6QM7 - chains C and D of the 28 polymer chains in the assembly; structure by electron microscopy, 2.80 A resolution.

Chain C:
Molecule: Proteasome alpha3 chain
From: Leishmania tarentolae
Chain sequence (285 residues; numbered 1 to 285; the number before each row is that of its first residue):
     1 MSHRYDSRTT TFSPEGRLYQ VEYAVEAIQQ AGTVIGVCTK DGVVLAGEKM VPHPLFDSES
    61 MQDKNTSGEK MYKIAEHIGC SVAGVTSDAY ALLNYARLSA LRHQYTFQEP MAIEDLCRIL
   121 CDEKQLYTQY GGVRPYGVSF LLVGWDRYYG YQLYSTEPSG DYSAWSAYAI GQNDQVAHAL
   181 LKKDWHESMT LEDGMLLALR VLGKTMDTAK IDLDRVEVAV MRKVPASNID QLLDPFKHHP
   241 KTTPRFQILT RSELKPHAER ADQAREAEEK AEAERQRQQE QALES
Unresolved in the structure: 1, 278-285

Chain D:
Molecule: Proteasome alpha4 chain
From: Leishmania tarentolae
Chain sequence (248 residues; row label = number of the first residue in the row):
     1 MSYDRAITVF SPDGHLFQVE YAQEAVKKGL AAVGVLGSDS VVIAVEKKSA VKLQDSRTIR
    61 KIYKVDANIY LAFAGLSADA RVLINKAQLE CQRFSLNYED TMDVDMLVRY VAGVQQKSTQ
   121 SGGSRPFGVA TVIGGFNEDG KPHLWKTDPS GMCSAWRAVA IGRHDQTVIE YMEKSYKDGM
   181 SRDECVHFAI KSLLEVVESG SRNIELLVLQ YKEARYLTEE ELQKFVVEVE KEREEEAAAK
   241 KKRQAEQE
Unresolved in the structure: 1, 241-248

Chain C / chain D interface:
Contacting residue pairs - 72 pairs, chain C then chain D:
  His3(C) - Arg5(D)  hydrogen bond (backbone-side chain)
  Asp6(C) - Tyr3(D)  hydrogen bond
  Asp6(C) - Arg5(D)  salt bridge
  Arg8(C) - Arg5(D)
  Thr10(C) - Ile7(D)
  Thr10(C) - Gly123(D)
  Thr10(C) - Arg125(D)
  Thr11(C) - Ile7(D)
  Thr11(C) - Gln18(D)
  Phe12(C) - Gln18(D)  hydrogen bond (backbone-side chain)
  Phe12(C) - Tyr21(D)  hydrophobic
  Phe12(C) - Ala22(D)  hydrophobic
  Phe12(C) - Leu76(D)  hydrophobic
  Phe12(C) - Arg125(D)
  Phe12(C) - Pro126(D)
  Phe12(C) - Gly128(D)
  Ser13(C) - Tyr21(D)
  Pro14(C) - Tyr21(D)  hydrophobic
  Pro14(C) - Glu24(D)
  Glu15(C) - Glu24(D)
  Glu15(C) - Lys28(D)  hydrogen bond (backbone-side chain)
  Gly16(C) - Tyr21(D)
  Gly16(C) - Glu24(D)
  Gly16(C) - Ala25(D)
  Leu18(C) - Arg125(D)
  Glu114(C) - Arg57(D)  salt bridge
  Arg118(C) - Arg81(D)
  Arg118(C) - Asn85(D)
  Cys121(C) - Arg81(D)
  Asp122(C) - Arg81(D)  salt bridge
  Asp122(C) - Val82(D)
  Asp122(C) - Asn85(D)
  Gln125(C) - Ala78(D)
  Gln125(C) - Asp79(D)  hydrogen bond
  Gln125(C) - Val82(D)
  Gln125(C) - Arg125(D)
  Thr128(C) - Arg125(D)  hydrogen bond (backbone-side chain)
  Gln129(C) - Gly123(D)
  Gln129(C) - Ser124(D)
  Gln129(C) - Arg125(D)  hydrogen bond (backbone-backbone)
  Gln129(C) - Pro126(D)
  Gln129(C) - Phe127(D)
  Tyr130(C) - Gly123(D)
  Tyr130(C) - Ser124(D)
  Gly131(C) - Tyr3(D)
  Gly131(C) - Gly123(D)  hydrogen bond (backbone-backbone)
  Gly132(C) - Tyr3(D)
  Tyr149(C) - Arg57(D)
  Gln152(C) - Arg57(D)  hydrogen bond
  Tyr154(C) - Arg57(D)  hydrogen bond
  Ser159(C) - Ala78(D)
  Gly160(C) - Ala78(D)
  Gly160(C) - Arg81(D)  hydrogen bond (backbone-side chain)
  Asp161(C) - Ser77(D)
  Asp161(C) - Ala78(D)
  Asp161(C) - Arg81(D)
  Tyr162(C) - Arg81(D)
  Ala164(C) - Gln54(D)
  Ala164(C) - Asp55(D)
  Ala164(C) - Arg57(D)
  Trp165(C) - Leu53(D)
  Trp165(C) - Gln54(D)
  Trp165(C) - Asp55(D)
  Ser166(C) - Leu53(D)  hydrogen bond (backbone-backbone)
  Ser166(C) - Gln54(D)
  Ser166(C) - Asp55(D)
  Ala167(C) - Leu53(D)
  His178(C) - Leu53(D)
  Leu181(C) - Leu53(D)
  Lys182(C) - Lys52(D)
  Lys182(C) - Leu53(D)
  Glu187(C) - Ser56(D)
Also at the interface, not in a pair above, chain C (38 interface residues in all): Ser163, Trp185
Also at the interface, not in a pair above, chain D (31 interface residues in all): Lys48, Ile59, Lys86

Summary:
Chain C and chain D form an interface of 38 and 31 residues respectively, with 12 hydrogen bonds and 3 salt
bridges. Polar pairs include Asp6(C)-Arg5(D), Glu114(C)-Arg57(D) and Asp122(C)-Arg81(D).
Chain C is Proteasome alpha3 chain and chain D is Proteasome alpha4 chain, both from Leishmania tarentolae;
the structure, Leishmania tarentolae proteasome 20S subunit complexed with GSK3494245, was determined by
electron microscopy, deposited together with 6QM8.
